7OZW - chains A and B of the 3 polymer chains in the assembly; structure by electron microscopy, 3.38 A resolution.

Chain A:
Molecule: Reverse transcriptase/ribonuclease H
Organism: Human immunodeficiency virus type 1 group M subtype B (isolate BH10)
Notes: EC 2.7.7.49, 2.7.7.7, 3.1.26.13, 3.1.13.2; fragment: P66 subunit
Reference sequence: P03366 (POL_HV1B1); residues 1-554 here correspond to UniProt positions 600-1153 (UniProt number = residue number + 599)
Chain sequence (556 residues; each row starts with the number of its first residue; numbers below 1 keep their minus sign (Met-1 is residue -1)):
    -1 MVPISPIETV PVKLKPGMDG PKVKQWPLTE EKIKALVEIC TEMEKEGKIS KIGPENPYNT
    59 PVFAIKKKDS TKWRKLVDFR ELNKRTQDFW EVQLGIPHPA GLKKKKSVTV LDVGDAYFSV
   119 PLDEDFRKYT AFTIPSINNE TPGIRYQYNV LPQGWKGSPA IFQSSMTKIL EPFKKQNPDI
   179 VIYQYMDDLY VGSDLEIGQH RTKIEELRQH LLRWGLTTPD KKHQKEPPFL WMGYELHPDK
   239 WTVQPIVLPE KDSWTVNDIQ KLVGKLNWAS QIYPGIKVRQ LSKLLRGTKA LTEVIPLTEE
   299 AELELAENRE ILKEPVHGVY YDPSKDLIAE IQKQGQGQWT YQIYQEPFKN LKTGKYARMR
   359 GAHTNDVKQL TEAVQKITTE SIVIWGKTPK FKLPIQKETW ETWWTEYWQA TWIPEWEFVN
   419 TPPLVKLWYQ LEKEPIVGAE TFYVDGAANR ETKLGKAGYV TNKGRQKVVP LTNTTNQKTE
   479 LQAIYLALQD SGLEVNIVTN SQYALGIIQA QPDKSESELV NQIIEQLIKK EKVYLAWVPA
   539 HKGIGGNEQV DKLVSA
Unresolved in the structure: -1 to 1, 554
Differences from the reference sequence: initiating methionine (-1); expression tag (0); engineered mutation Ser280 (Cys879 in P03366), Asn498 (Asp1097 in P03366)
Residues lining bound ligands: 3IR ((1R,2R)-2-phenyl-N-(1,3-thiazol-2-yl)cyclopropane-1-carboxamide): Met184, Asp185, Asp186, Leu228, Met230, Gly231
From the paper describing this entry:
  - mutagenesis - D498N: abolished catalytic activity (RNase H activity) (citing earlier work)
  - mutagenesis - D498N: unchanged catalytic activity (polymerase activity) (citing earlier work)

Chain B:
Molecule: Reverse transcriptase/ribonuclease H
Organism: Human immunodeficiency virus type 1 BH10
Notes: EC 2.7.7.49, 2.7.7.7, 3.1.26.13, 3.1.13.2; fragment: P51 subunit
Reference sequence: P03366 (POL_HV1B1); residues 1-428 here correspond to UniProt positions 600-1027 (UniProt number = residue number + 599)
Chain sequence (428 residues; row label = number of the first residue in the row):
     1 PISPIETVPV KLKPGMDGPK VKQWPLTEEK IKALVEICTE MEKEGKISKI GPENPYNTPV
    61 FAIKKKDSTK WRKLVDFREL NKRTQDFWEV QLGIPHPAGL KKKKSVTVLD VGDAYFSVPL
   121 DEDFRKYTAF TIPSINNETP GIRYQYNVLP QGWKGSPAIF QSSMTKILEP FKKQNPDIVI
   181 YQYMDDLYVG SDLEIGQHRT KIEELRQHLL RWGLTTPDKK HQKEPPFLWM GYELHPDKWT
   241 VQPIVLPEKD SWTVNDIQKL VGKLNWASQI YPGIKVRQLS KLLRGTKALT EVIPLTEEAE
   301 LELAENREIL KEPVHGVYYD PSKDLIAEIQ KQGQGQWTYQ IYQEPFKNLK TGKYARMRGA
   361 HTNDVKQLTE AVQKITTESI VIWGKTPKFK LPIQKETWET WWTEYWQATW IPEWEFVNTP
   421 PLVKLWYQ
Unresolved in the structure: 1-4, 214-227, 428
Differences from the reference sequence: engineered mutation Ser280 (Cys879 in P03366)

Interface between chain A and chain B:
Pairs across the interface (86; chain A residue first):
  Pro9(A) - Glu53(B)
  Gln85(A) - Glu53(B)
  Asp86(A) - Pro55(B)
  Trp88(A) - Val21(B)
  Trp88(A) - Pro52(B)
  Trp88(A) - Asn54(B)
  Trp88(A) - Pro55(B)
  Trp88(A) - Asn57(B)
  Trp88(A) - Arg143(B)
  Val90(A) - Pro140(B)  hydrophobic
  Val90(A) - Gly141(B)
  Val90(A) - Arg143(B)
  Gly93(A) - Asn137(B)  hydrogen bond (backbone-side chain)
  Ile94(A) - Asn137(B)
  Pro95(A) - Asn136(B)
  His96(A) - Asn136(B)  hydrogen bond (backbone-side chain)
  Gly99(A) - Asn136(B)
  Ser162(A) - Pro52(B)
  Ile180(A) - Glu138(B)
  Tyr181(A) - Asn136(B)
  Tyr181(A) - Glu138(B)
  Gln373(A) - Glu396(B)  hydrogen bond (side chain-backbone)
  Gln373(A) - Thr397(B)
  Gln373(A) - Thr400(B)  hydrogen bond
  Thr376(A) - Thr400(B)
  Thr377(A) - Trp24(B)
  Thr377(A) - Thr400(B)
  Ile380(A) - Pro25(B)  hydrophobic
  Ile380(A) - Leu26(B)
  Ile380(A) - Thr27(B)
  Val381(A) - Pro25(B)  hydrophobic
  Val381(A) - Asn136(B)  hydrogen bond (backbone-backbone)
  Ile382(A) - Asn136(B)
  Gly384(A) - Thr27(B)
  Gly384(A) - Glu28(B)  hydrogen bond (backbone-backbone)
  Trp402(A) - Lys331(B)  hydrogen bond (backbone-side chain)
  Trp402(A) - His361(B)
  Trp402(A) - Thr362(B)
  Trp402(A) - Asp364(B)
  Tyr405(A) - Lys331(B)  hydrogen bond (backbone-side chain)
  Trp406(A) - Lys331(B)
  Trp406(A) - Asn418(B)
  Trp406(A) - Thr419(B)
  Trp406(A) - Pro420(B)
  Trp406(A) - Pro421(B)
  Gln407(A) - Lys331(B)  hydrogen bond (backbone-side chain)
  Gln407(A) - Pro392(B)
  Gln407(A) - Gln394(B)
  Gln407(A) - Val417(B)
  Gln407(A) - Asn418(B)
  Ala408(A) - Asp364(B)
  Ala408(A) - Pro392(B)  hydrogen bond (backbone-backbone)
  Ala408(A) - Ile393(B)
  Thr409(A) - Asp364(B)
  Trp410(A) - Asn363(B)
  Trp410(A) - Val365(B)  hydrophobic
  Trp410(A) - Trp401(B)  hydrophobic
  Trp410(A) - Tyr405(B)
  Pro412(A) - Trp401(B)  hydrophobic
  Pro433(A) - Asn255(B)
  Pro433(A) - Thr290(B)
  Ile434(A) - Thr290(B)
  Thr439(A) - Ala288(B)
  Thr439(A) - Leu289(B)  hydrogen bond (side chain-backbone)
  Tyr441(A) - Thr286(B)
  Tyr441(A) - Lys287(B)  hydrogen bond (side chain-backbone)
  Thr459(A) - Thr286(B)
  Asn460(A) - Thr286(B)
  Asn460(A) - Ala288(B)
  Asn494(A) - Leu289(B)
  Val496(A) - Leu289(B)  hydrophobic
  Leu503(A) - Leu422(B)  hydrophobic
  Tyr532(A) - Asn255(B)  hydrogen bond
  Val536(A) - Gln258(B)
  Pro537(A) - Asn265(B)
  Lys540(A) - Ser280(B)
  Gly541(A) - Ser280(B)
  Gly541(A) - Leu283(B)
  Ile542(A) - Ser280(B)
  Ile542(A) - Leu283(B)  hydrophobic
  Gly543(A) - Leu283(B)  hydrogen bond (backbone-backbone)
  Gly543(A) - Arg284(B)
  Gly543(A) - Gly285(B)
  Gly544(A) - Gly285(B)
  Gly544(A) - Thr286(B)
  Gln547(A) - Arg284(B)
Interface residues without a listed pair, chain A (62 interface residues in all): Val8, Phe87, Leu92, Leu100, Ala158, Gln161, Lys172, Gln182, Glu370, Trp383, Lys385, Thr386, Thr403, Val435, Gln500, Gln507
Interface residues without a listed pair, chain B (62 interface residues in all): Lys20, Lys22, Gln23, Thr131, Ile135, Thr139, Val261, Gly262, Trp266, Gly333, Gln334, Trp337, Leu368

Summary:
The chain A/chain B interface involves 62 residues from each chain; the contacts include 14 hydrogen bonds.
Polar pairs include Gly93(A)-Asn137(B), His96(A)-Asn136(B) and Gln373(A)-Glu396(B). Ligands of chain A:
compound 3IR. From the paper: D498N of chain A abolishes catalytic activity (RNase H activity); D498N of chain
A leaves catalytic activity (polymerase activity) unchanged.
Here chain A is Reverse transcriptase/ribonuclease H (Human immunodeficiency virus type 1 group M subtype B
(isolate BH10)) and chain B is Reverse transcriptase/ribonuclease H (Human immunodeficiency virus type 1
BH10). Entry 7OZW (Cryo-EM structure of HIV-1 reverse transcriptase with a DNA aptamer in complex with
fragment 166 at ...) was determined by electron microscopy, deposited together with 7OXQ, 7OZ2, 7OZ5 and 7P15.
